9AYR - chains A and C of the 3 polymer chains in the assembly; structure by electron microscopy, 3.30 A resolution.

[Chain A]
Protein: Guanine nucleotide exchange factor subunit RIC1
From: Saccharomyces cerevisiae (strain ATCC 204508 / S288c)
UniProtKB: P40395 (RIC1_YEAST); residues 1-1056 here = UniProt positions 1-1056
Sequence (1056 residues; row label = number of the first residue in the row; X marks 49 residues of unknown identity (built as UNK)):
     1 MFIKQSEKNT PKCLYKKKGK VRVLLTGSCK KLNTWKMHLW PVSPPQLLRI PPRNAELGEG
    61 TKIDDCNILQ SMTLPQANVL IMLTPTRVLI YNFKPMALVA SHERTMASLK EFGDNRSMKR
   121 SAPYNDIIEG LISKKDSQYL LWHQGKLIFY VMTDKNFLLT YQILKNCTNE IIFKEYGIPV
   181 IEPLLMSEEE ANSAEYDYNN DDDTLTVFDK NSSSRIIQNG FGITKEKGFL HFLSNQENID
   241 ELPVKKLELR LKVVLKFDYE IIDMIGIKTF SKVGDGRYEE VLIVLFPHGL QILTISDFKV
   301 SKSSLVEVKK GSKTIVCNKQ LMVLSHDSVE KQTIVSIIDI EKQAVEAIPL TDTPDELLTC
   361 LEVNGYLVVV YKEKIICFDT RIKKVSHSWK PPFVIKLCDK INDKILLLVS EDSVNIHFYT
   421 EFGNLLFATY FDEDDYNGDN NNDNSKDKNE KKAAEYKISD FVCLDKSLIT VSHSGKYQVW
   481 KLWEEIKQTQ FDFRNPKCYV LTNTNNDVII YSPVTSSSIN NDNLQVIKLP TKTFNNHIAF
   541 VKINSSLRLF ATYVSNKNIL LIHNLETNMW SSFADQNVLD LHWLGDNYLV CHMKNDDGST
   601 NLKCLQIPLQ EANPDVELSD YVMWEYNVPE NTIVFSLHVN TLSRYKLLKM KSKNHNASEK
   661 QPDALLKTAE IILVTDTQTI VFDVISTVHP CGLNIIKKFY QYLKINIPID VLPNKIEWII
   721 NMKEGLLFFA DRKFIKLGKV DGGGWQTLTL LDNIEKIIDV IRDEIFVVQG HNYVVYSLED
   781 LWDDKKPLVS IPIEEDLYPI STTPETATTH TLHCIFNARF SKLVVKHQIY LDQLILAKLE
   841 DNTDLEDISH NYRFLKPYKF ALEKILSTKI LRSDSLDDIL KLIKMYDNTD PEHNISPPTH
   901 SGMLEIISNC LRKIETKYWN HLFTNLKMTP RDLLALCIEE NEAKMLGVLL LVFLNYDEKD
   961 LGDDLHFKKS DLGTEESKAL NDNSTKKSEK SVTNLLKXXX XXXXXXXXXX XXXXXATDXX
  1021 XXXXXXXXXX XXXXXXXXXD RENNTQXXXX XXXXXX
Unresolved in the structure: 1-36, 139-142, 184-196, 227-229, 235-236, 272-275, 328-329, 437-452, 651-660, 741-743, 892-895, 959-997, 1016-1018, 1040-1046
Sequence notes: conflict UNK_998 (Asp in P40395), UNK_999 (Glu in P40395), UNK_1000 (Glu in P40395), 46 further conflict positions vs the reference (P40395) not listed
From the paper describing this entry:
  - mutagenesis - F860A/R912A: abolished catalytic activity with GTP-binding protein YPT6 (chain C)
  - mutagenesis - F860A/R912A: decreased growth
  - mutagenesis - F860A/R912A: decreased expression

[Chain C]
Protein: GTP-binding protein YPT6
From: Saccharomyces cerevisiae
UniProtKB: Q99260 (YPT6_YEAST); numbering as in UniProt (aligned over 1-215)
Sequence (215 residues; numbered 1 to 215; the number before each row is that of its first residue):
     1 MSRSGKSLTK YKIVFLGEQG VGKTSLITRF MYDTFDDHYQ ATIGIDFLSK TMYLDDKTIR
    61 LQLWDTAGQE RFRSLIPSYI RDSRVAIIVY DITKRKSFEY IDKWIEDVKN ERGDENVILC
   121 IVGNKSDLSD ERQISTEEGE KKAKLLGAKI FMETSTKAGY NVKALFKKIA KSLPEFQNSE
   181 STPLDSENAN SANQNKPGVI DISTAEEQEQ SACQC
Unresolved in the structure: 1-7, 17-22, 67-69, 112-114, 129, 176-194, 207-215
Swiss-Prot annotation at these positions:
  - motif: Tyr39 to Phe47 (Effector region)
  - binding site (GTP): Gly17 to Thr24, Asp65 to Gln69, Asn124 to Asp127
  - modified residue: Cys215 (Cysteine methyl ester)
  - lipidation (S-geranylgeranyl cysteine): Cys213, Cys215
From the paper describing this entry:
  - conformationally variable residues (loop rearrangement): Tyr32 to Gly44

[How chain A and chain C interact]
Residue-residue contacts (46; chain A residue first):
  Asn520(A) with Asp37(C), hydrogen bond
  Glu795(A) with Lys163(C), salt bridge
  Ile815(A) with Asp55(C); Asp56(C)
  Lys822(A) with Asp56(C), salt bridge
  Val824(A) with Asp56(C)
  Lys826(A) with Tyr53(C)
  His827(A) with Phe35(C); Asp36(C); Asp37(C), hydrogen bond (backbone-backbone)
  Gln828(A) with Phe35(C); Asp36(C)
  Ile829(A) with Phe35(C), hydrogen bond (backbone-backbone)
  Asp832(A) with Phe35(C)
  Lys856(A) with Tyr39(C)
  Pro857(A) with Phe35(C), hydrophobic; Tyr39(C)
  Phe860(A) with Tyr39(C)
  Glu863(A) with Tyr32(C), hydrogen bond
  Lys864(A) with Tyr32(C); Phe35(C)
  Ser867(A) with Tyr32(C)
  Asn909(A) with Tyr32(C); Ile43(C)
  Cys910(A) with Tyr32(C)
  Arg912(A) with Ile43(C); Gly44(C), hydrogen bond (side chain-backbone); Ile45(C); Asp46(C)
  Lys913(A) with Thr28(C), hydrogen bond (backbone-side chain); Met31(C); Tyr32(C); Ile43(C); Leu48(C)
  Ile914(A) with Thr28(C)
  Glu915(A) with Lys23(C); Thr24(C); Ser25(C); Thr28(C), hydrogen bond
  Gly947(A) with Ile45(C)
  Val948(A) with Ile43(C), hydrophobic
  Leu951(A) with Asp46(C); Arg73(C)
  Leu954(A) with Phe72(C), hydrophobic
  Asn955(A) with Glu70(C); Arg71(C)
Other interface residues (no listed pair), chain A (31 interface residues in all): Leu797, Val825, Ala861, Leu871
Other interface residues (no listed pair), chain C (27 interface residues in all): Asp33, Thr34, Phe47, Leu75
From the paper, about this interface:
  - interface residues, chain A: Phe860(A), Arg912(A)
  - interface residues, chain C: Tyr32(C)

[In short]
31 residues of chain A face 27 of chain C across their interface, with 7 hydrogen bonds and 2 salt bridges.
Polar contacts include Glu795(A)-Lys163(C), Lys822(A)-Asp56(C) and Asn520(A)-Asp37(C). From the paper:
F860A/R912A of chain A abolish catalytic activity with GTP-binding protein YPT6 (chain C); interface residues
Phe860(A), Arg912(A) and Tyr32(C).
Here chain A is Guanine nucleotide exchange factor subunit RIC1 (Saccharomyces cerevisiae (strain ATCC 204508
/ S288c)) and chain C is GTP-binding protein YPT6 (Saccharomyces cerevisiae). Entry 9AYR (Structure of a
Ric1-Rgp1-Rab6 activation intermediate) was determined by electron microscopy.
